PDB entry 6EM8 | electron microscopy, 8.40 A resolution (very low resolution: no residue pairs are listed; an interface is given only as per-side residue counts) | chains F and H of the 10 polymer chains in the assembly

# Chain F (and H)
Name: ATP-dependent Clp protease ATP-binding subunit ClpC
From: Staphylococcus aureus
Notes: chain H of this document is another copy of the same molecule, construct and numbering; everything in this record applies to it too
UniProt: W8U1E4 (W8U1E4_STAAU); the construct lacks a stretch of the UniProt sequence and is renumbered around it, so the offset changes along the chain: 1-587 = UniProt 1-587; 592-595 = UniProt 588-591; 596-818 = UniProt 596-818
Amino-acid sequence (818 residues; row label = number of the first residue in the row; note: 4 numbers in that range are skipped by the numbering (no residue carries them; nothing is unmodelled there); a row labelled like 595A-595D holds insertion residues (595A, then the next letters in order)):
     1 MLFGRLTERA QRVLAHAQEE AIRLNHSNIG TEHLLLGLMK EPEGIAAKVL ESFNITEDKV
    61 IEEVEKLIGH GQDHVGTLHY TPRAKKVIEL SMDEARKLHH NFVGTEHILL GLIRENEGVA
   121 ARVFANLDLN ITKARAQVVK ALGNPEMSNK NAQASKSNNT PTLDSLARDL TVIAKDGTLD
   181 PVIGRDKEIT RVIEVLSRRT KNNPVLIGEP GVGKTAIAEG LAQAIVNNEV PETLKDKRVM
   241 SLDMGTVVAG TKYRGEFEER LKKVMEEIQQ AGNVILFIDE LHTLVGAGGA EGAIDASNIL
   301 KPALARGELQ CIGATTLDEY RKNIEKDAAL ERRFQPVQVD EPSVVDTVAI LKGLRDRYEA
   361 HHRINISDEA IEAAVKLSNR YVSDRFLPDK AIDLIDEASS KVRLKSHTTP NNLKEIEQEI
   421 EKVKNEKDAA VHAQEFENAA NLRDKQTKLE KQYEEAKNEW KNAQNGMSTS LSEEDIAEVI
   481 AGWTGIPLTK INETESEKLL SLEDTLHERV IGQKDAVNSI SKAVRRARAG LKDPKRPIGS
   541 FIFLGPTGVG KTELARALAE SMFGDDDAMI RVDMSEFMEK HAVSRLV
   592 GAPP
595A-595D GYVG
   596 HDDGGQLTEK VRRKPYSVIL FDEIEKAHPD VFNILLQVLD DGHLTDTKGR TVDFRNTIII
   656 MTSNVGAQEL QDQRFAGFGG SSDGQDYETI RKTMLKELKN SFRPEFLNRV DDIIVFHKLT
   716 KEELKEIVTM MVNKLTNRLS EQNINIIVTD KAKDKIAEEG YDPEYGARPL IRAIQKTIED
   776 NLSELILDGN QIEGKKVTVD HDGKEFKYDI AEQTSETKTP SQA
Unresolved in the structure: 1-4, 70-79, 113-115, 160-161, 248-254, 288-295, 465, 537-538, 595A-595D, 670-678, 795-818 (chain H: 1-161, 248-254, 288-295, 465, 537-538, 595A-595D, 670-678, 795-818)
Reported in the primary citation:
  - mutagenesis - D444A: increased catalytic activity
  - mutagenesis - F436A, R443A: increased catalytic activity on ATP
  - mutagenesis - C311T/E435C, C311T/E437C: unchanged catalytic activity on MecA
  - mutagenesis - F436A, R443A: decreased stability in response to ClpP
  - mutagenesis - F436A: decreased growth in response to 100 muM IPTG
  - mutagenesis - F436A: abolished binding to MecA
  - mutagenesis - E280A/E618A: abolished catalytic activity (proposed by the authors, not directly observed)
  - mutagenesis - E280A/F436A/E618A: increased binding to FITC-casein

# How chain F and chain H interact
At this resolution (8 A) residue pairs are not listed: 5 residues of chain F and 5 of chain H lie at the interface.

# Summary
Chain F and chain H each contribute 5 residues to their interface. The paper reports that F436A and R443A of
chain F increase catalytic activity on ATP; F436A and R443A of chain F reduce stability in response to ClpP; 7
substitutions were tested in all.
Chain F and chain H are both ATP-dependent Clp protease ATP-binding subunit ClpC (Staphylococcus aureus); the
structure, S.aureus ClpC resting state, C2 symmetrised, was determined by electron microscopy together with
6EM9 and 6EMW from the same study.
